PDB entry 8EH9 | electron microscopy, 3.90 A resolution | chains R and J of the 8 polymer chains in the assembly

== Chain R ==
Molecule: 19-nt RNA strand
Sequence (19 nucleotides; numbered 1 to 19; the number before each row is that of its first residue):
     1 UCAUCCGGCG AUGUGUGCU
Not modelled in the structure: 1-9
Bound ions: Mg2+: C18, U19 (shared with Asp460(J) of chain J)

== Chain J ==
Molecule: DNA-directed RNA polymerase subunit beta'
Organism: Escherichia coli
Notes: EC 2.7.7.6
UniProtKB: C3SIA2 (C3SIA2_ECOLX); residue numbers follow UniProt; this construct covers 2-1407
Amino-acid sequence (1407 residues; row label = number of the first residue in the row):
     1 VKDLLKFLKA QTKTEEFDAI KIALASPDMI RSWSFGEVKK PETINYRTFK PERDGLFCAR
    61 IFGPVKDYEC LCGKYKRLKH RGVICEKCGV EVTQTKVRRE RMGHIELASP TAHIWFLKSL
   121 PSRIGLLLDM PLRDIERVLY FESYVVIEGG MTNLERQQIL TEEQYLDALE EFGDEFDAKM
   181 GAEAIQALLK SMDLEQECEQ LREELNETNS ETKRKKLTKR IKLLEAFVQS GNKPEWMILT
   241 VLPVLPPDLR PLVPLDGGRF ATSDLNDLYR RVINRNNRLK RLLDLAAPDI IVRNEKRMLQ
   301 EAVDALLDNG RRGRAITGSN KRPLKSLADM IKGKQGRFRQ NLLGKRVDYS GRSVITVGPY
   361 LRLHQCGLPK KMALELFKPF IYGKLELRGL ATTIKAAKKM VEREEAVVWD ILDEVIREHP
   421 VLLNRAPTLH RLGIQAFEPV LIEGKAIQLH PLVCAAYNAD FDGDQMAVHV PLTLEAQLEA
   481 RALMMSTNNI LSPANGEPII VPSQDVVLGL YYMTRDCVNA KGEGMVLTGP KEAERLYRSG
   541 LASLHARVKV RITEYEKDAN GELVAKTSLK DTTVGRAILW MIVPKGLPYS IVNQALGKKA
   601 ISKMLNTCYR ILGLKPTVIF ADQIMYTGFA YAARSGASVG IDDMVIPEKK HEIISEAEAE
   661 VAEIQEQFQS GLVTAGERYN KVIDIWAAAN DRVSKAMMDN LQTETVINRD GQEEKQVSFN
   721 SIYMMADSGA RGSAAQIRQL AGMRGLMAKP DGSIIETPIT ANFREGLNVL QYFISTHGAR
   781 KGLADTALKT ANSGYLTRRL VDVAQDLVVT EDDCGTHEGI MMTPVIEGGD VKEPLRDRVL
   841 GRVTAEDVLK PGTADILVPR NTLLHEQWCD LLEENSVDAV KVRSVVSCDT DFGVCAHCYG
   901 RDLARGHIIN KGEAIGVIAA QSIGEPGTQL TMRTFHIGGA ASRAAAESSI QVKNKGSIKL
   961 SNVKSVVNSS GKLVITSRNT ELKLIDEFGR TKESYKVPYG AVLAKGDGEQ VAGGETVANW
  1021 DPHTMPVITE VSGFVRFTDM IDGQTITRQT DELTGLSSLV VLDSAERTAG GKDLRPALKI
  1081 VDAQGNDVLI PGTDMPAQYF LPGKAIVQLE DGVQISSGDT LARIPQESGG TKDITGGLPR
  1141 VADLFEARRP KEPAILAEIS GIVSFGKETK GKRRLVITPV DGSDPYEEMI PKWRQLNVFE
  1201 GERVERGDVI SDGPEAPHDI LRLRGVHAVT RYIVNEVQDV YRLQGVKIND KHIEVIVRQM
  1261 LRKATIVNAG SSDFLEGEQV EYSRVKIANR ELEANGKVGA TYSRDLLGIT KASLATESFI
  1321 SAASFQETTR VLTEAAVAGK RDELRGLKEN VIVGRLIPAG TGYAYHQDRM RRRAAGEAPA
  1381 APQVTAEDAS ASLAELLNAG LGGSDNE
Not modelled in the structure: 1-15, 1374-1407
Construct notes: expression tag (1)
Bound ions: Zn2+ site 1: Cys70, Cys72, Cys85, Cys88; Mg2+: Asp460 (shared with C18(R), U19(R) of chain R); Zn2+ site 2: Cys814, Cys888, Cys895, Cys898

== How chain R and chain J interact ==
Contacting residue pairs - 13 pairs, chain R then chain J:
  U12(R) - Arg322(J)  sugar contact
  G17(R) - Gly463(J)  sugar contact
  C18(R) - Arg425(J)  hydrogen bond to the sugar
  C18(R) - Asp460(J)  phosphate contact
  C18(R) - Asp462(J)  phosphate contact
  C18(R) - Asp464(J)  sugar contact
  U19(R) - Arg425(J)  hydrogen bond to the sugar
  U19(R) - Pro427(J)  sugar contact
  U19(R) - Asn458(J)  phosphate contact
  U19(R) - Asp460(J)  phosphate contact
  U19(R) - Asp462(J)  phosphate contact
  U19(R) - Gln929(J)  hydrogen bond to the phosphate
  U19(R) - Met932(J)  sugar contact
Other interface residues (no listed pair), chain R (5 interface residues in all): A11
Other interface residues (no listed pair), chain J (13 interface residues in all): Asn320, Lys325, Arg352

== Summary ==
Chain R and chain J form an interface of 5 and 13 residues respectively, with 3 hydrogen bonds. Among the
polar pairs are C18(R)-Arg425(J), U19(R)-Arg425(J) and U19(R)-Gln929(J). Asp460(J), C18(R) and U19(R) form the
Mg2+ site.
Here chain R is a 19-nt RNA strand and chain J is DNA-directed RNA polymerase subunit beta' (Escherichia
coli). Entry 8EH9 (Cryo-EM structure of his-elemental paused elongation complex with a folded TL and a rotated
RH-FL (2)) was determined by electron microscopy (same publication as 8EG7, 8EG8, 8EGB, 8EH8, 8EHA, 8EHF and
8EHI).
